Entry 6PIG (electron microscopy, 3.50 A resolution); this record covers chains A and G of the 11 polymer chains in the assembly.

Chain A:
Protein: cas7 type I-F CRISPR-associated protein Csy3
From: Vibrio cholerae
Chain sequence (343 residues; each row starts with the number of its first residue; note: 8 numbers in that range are skipped by the numbering (no residue carries them; nothing is unmodelled there)):
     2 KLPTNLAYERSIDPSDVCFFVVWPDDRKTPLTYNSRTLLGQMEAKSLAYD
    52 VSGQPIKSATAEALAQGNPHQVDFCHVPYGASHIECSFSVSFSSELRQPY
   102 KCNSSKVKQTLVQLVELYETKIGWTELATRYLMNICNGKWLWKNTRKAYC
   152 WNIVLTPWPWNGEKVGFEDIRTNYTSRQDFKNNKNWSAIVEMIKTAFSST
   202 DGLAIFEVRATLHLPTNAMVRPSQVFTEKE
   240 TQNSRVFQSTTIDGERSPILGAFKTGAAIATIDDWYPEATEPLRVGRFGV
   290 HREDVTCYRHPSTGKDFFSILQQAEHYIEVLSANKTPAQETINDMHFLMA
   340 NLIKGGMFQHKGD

Chain G:
Protein: cas5_8 naturally occurring fusion protein from Vibrio cholerae transposon Tn6677
From: Vibrio cholerae
Chain sequence (511 residues; each row starts with the number of its first residue; note: 117 numbers in that range are skipped by the numbering (no residue carries them; nothing is unmodelled there)):
     4 LKEIIASNPDDLTTELKRAFRPLTPHIAIDGNEIDALTILVNLTDK
    60 AKCKQKLRDEKWWASCINCVNYRQSHNPKFPDIRSEGVIRTQALGELPSF
   110 LLSSSKIPPYHWSYSHDSKYVNKSAFLTNEFCWDGEISCLGELLKDADHP
   160 LWNTLKKLGCSQKTCKAMAKQLADITLTTINVTLAPNYLTQISLPDSDTS
   210 YISLSPVASLSMQSHFHQRLQDENRHSAITRFSRTTNMGVTAMTCGGAFR
   260 MLKSGAKFSSPPHHRLN
   384 NGSFLVLPNIRVCGATALSSPVTVGIPSLTAFFGFVHAFERNINRTTSSF
   434 RVESFAICVHQLHVEKRGLTAEFVEKGDGTISAPATRDDWQCDVVFSLIL
   484 NTNFAQHIDQDTLVTSLPKRLARGSAKIAIDDFKHINSFSTLETAIESLP
   534 IEAGRWLSLYAQSNNNLSDLLAAMTEDHQLMASCVGYHLLEEPKDKPNSL
   584 RGYKHAIAECIIGLINSITFSSETDPNTIFWSLKNYQNYLVVQPRSIN

Chain A / chain G interface:
Pairs across the interface (53; chain A residue first):
  E10(A) with R503(G), salt bridge
  D14(A) with K502(G); K510(G), salt bridge
  S16(A) with C396(G); S508(G), hydrogen bond
  D17(A) with R394(G), salt bridge; C396(G), hydrogen bond
  C19(A) with R394(G), hydrogen bond
  S90(A) with K510(G)
  S92(A) with K502(G); K510(G)
  S94(A) with K502(G), hydrogen bond
  Y101(A) with R584(G), hydrogen bond
  K102(A) with L583(G)
  N104(A) with N581(G), hydrogen bond
  W159(A) with V497(G), hydrophobic; I513(G), hydrophobic; F516(G)
  D202(A) with R428(G), salt bridge
  L204(A) with T498(G)
  I206(A) with I513(G), hydrophobic
  E208(A) with A512(G); I513(G), hydrogen bond (side chain-backbone)
  V226(A) with K449(G); R450(G)
  F227(A) with R450(G), hydrogen bond (backbone-backbone); T453(G)
  E229(A) with R240(G); F241(G), hydrogen bond (side chain-backbone); S242(G); T469(G), hydrogen bond; R470(G), hydrogen bond (side chain-backbone); D471(G), hydrogen bond (side chain-backbone)
  S248(A) with H446(G), hydrogen bond; E448(G); R450(G), hydrogen bond (backbone-side chain)
  T249(A) with H446(G); D476(G), hydrogen bond
  T250(A) with Q444(G), hydrogen bond; H446(G)
  I258(A) with R450(G); D476(G)
  F262(A) with L452(G), hydrophobic
  F287(A) with F456(G); E458(G); I464(G), hydrophobic
  V289(A) with F456(G), hydrophobic
  C296(A) with I464(G), hydrophobic
  H299(A) with I464(G)
  G351(A) with P195(G); Y197(G), hydrogen bond (backbone-side chain)
  D352(A) with N196(G); Y197(G)
Interface residues without a listed pair, chain A (44 interface residues in all): T5, P15, T157, T228, K230, E231, F246, Q247, I251, D252, G253, A261, P300, K350
Interface residues without a listed pair, chain G (39 interface residues in all): G451, E455, D494, D514

Summary:
44 residues of chain A face 39 of chain G across their interface; the contacts include 17 hydrogen bonds and 4
salt bridges. Polar contacts include E10(A)-R503(G), D14(A)-K510(G) and D17(A)-R394(G).
Chain A is cas7 type I-F CRISPR-associated protein Csy3 and chain G is cas5_8 naturally occurring fusion
protein from Vibrio cholerae transposon Tn6677, both from Vibrio cholerae; the structure, V. cholerae
TniQ-Cascade complex, closed conformation, was determined by electron microscopy together with 6PIF and 6PIJ
from the same study.
